Entry 6KEZ (X-ray diffraction, 3.50 A resolution); this record covers chains A and B of the 8 polymer chains in the assembly.

Chain A (and B):
Name: Glyceraldehyde-3-phosphate dehydrogenase GAPA1
From: Arabidopsis thaliana
Notes: EC 1.2.1.13; chain B of this document is another copy of the same molecule, construct and numbering; everything in this record applies to it too
Reference sequence: P25856 (G3PA1_ARATH); residues 1-336 here correspond to UniProt positions 61-396 (UniProt number = residue number + 60)
Chain sequence (339 residues; each row starts with the number of its first residue; numbers below 1 keep their minus sign (Ser-2 is residue -2)):
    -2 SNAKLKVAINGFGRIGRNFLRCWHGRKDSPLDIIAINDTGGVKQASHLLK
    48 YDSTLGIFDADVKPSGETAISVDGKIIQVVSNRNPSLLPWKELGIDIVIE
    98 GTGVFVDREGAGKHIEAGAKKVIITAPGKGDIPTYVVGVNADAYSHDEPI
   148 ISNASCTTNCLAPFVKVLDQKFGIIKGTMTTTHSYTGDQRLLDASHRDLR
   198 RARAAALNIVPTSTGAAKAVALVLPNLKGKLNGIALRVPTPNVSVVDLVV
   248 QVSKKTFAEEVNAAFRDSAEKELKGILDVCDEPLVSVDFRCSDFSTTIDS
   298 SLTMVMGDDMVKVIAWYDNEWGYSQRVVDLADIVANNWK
Not modelled in the structure: -2 to 0
Differences from the reference sequence: expression tag (-2 to 0)
UniProt features mapped onto this chain:
  - active site: Cys153 (Nucleophile)
  - binding site (NADP(+)): Arg11, Ile12, Asp35, Arg80, Asn316
  - binding site (D-glyceraldehyde 3-phosphate): Ser152 to Thr154, Thr183, Arg198, Thr211, Gly212, Arg234
  - site: His180 (Activates thiol group during catalysis)
Ligand contacts: NAD (nicotinamide-adenine-dinucleotide): Asn7, Phe9, Gly10, Arg11, Ile12, Asn34, Asp35, Thr36, Asn79, Arg80, Gly98, Thr99, Gly100, Phe102, Thr122, Ala123, Cys153, Thr183, Gly184, Asn316, Glu317, Tyr320

Interface between chain A and chain B:
Pairs across the interface (12; chain A residue first):
  His44(A) - Pro280(B)  hydrogen bond (side chain-backbone)
  Tyr48(A) - Glu279(B)  hydrogen bond
  Tyr48(A) - Leu281(B)
  Tyr48(A) - Asp285(B)
  Ser50(A) - Val284(B)
  Ile54(A) - Asp285(B)
  Glu279(A) - Tyr48(B)  hydrogen bond
  Pro280(A) - His44(B)  hydrogen bond (backbone-side chain)
  Leu281(A) - His44(B)
  Val284(A) - Ser50(B)
  Asp285(A) - Tyr48(B)
  Asp285(A) - Ile54(B)
Other interface residues (no listed pair), chain A (10 interface residues in all): Asp49
Other interface residues (no listed pair), chain B (10 interface residues in all): Asp49

In short:
Chain A and chain B each contribute 10 residues to their interface; the contacts include 4 hydrogen bonds.
Polar contacts include His44(A)-Pro280(B) and Tyr48(A)-Glu279(B). Bound to chain A: NAD.
Both chains are Glyceraldehyde-3-phosphate dehydrogenase GAPA1 (Arabidopsis thaliana). Entry 6KEZ (Crystal
structure of GAPDH/CP12/PRK complex from Arabidopsis thaliana) was determined by X-ray diffraction, deposited
together with 6KEV, 6KEW and 6KEX.
